3KWF - chains A and B; structure by X-ray diffraction, 2.40 A resolution.

# Chain A (and B)
Name: Dipeptidyl peptidase 4
Source organism: Homo sapiens
Notes: EC 3.4.14.5; chain B of this document is another copy of the same molecule, construct and numbering; everything in this record applies to it too
UniProtKB: P27487 (DPP4_HUMAN); numbering as in UniProt (aligned over 39-766)
Amino-acid sequence (728 residues; numbered 39 to 766; the number before each row is that of its first residue):
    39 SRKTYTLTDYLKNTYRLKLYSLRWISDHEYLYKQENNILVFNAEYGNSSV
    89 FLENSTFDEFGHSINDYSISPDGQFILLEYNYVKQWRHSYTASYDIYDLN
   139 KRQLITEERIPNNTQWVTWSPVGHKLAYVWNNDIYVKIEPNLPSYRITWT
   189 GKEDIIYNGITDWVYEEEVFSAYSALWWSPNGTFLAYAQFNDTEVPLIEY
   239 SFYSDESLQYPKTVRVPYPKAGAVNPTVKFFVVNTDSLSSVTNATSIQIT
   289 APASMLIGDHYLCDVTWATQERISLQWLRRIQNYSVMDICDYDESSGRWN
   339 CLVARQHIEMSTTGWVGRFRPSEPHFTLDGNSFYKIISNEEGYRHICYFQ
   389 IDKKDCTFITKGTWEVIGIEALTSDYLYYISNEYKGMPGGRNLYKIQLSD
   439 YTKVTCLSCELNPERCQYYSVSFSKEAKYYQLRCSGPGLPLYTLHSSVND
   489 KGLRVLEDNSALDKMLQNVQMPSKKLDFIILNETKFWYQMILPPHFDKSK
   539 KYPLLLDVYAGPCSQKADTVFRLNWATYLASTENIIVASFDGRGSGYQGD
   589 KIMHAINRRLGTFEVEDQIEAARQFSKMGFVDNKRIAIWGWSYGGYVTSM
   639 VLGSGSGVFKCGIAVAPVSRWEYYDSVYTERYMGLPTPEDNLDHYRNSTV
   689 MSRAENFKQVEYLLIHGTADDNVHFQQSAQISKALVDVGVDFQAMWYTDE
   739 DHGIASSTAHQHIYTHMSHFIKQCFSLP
Disulfides: Cys328-Cys339, Cys385-Cys394, Cys444-Cys447, Cys454-Cys472, Cys649-Cys762
Residues lining bound ligands:
  - B1Q ((4S)-1-[(2S,3S,11bS)-2-amino-9,10-dimethoxy-1,3,4,6,7,11b-hexahydro-2H-pyrido[2,1-a]isoquinolin-3-yl]-4-(fluoromethyl)pyrrolidin-2-one): Arg125, Glu205, Glu206, Val207, Ser209, Phe357, Tyr547, Ser630, Tyr631, Val656, Trp659, Tyr662, Tyr666, Asn710, Val711, His740
  - N-acetylglucosamine (NAG; 2-acetamido-2-deoxy-beta-D-glucopyranose), molecule 1: Glu67, Val78, Phe79, Asn80, Asn85, Ser86, Ser87
  - N-acetylglucosamine (NAG), molecule 2: Thr188, Ile194, Gln227, Asn229, Thr231, Glu232, Lys267
Curated features (UniProtKB/Swiss-Prot):
  - active site (Charge relay system): Ser630, Asp708, His740
  - glycosylation (N-linked (GlcNAc...) asparagine): Asn85, Asn92, Asn150, Asn219, Asn229, Asn281, Asn321, Asn520, Asn685

# Interface between chain A and chain B
Pairs across the interface - 107 pairs, chain A then chain B:
  Pro234(A) - Tyr248(B)
  Leu235(A) - Tyr248(B)
  Ile236(A) - Pro249(B)
  Glu237(A) - Ser239(B)
  Glu237(A) - Thr251(B)  hydrogen bond
  Ser239(A) - Glu237(B)
  Tyr241(A) - Phe713(B)
  Tyr241(A) - Gln714(B)
  Tyr241(A) - Ala717(B)  hydrophobic
  Tyr241(A) - Gln718(B)  hydrogen bond (backbone-side chain)
  Ser242(A) - Gln718(B)  hydrogen bond (backbone-side chain)
  Ser242(A) - Lys721(B)  hydrogen bond (backbone-side chain)
  Asp243(A) - Gln718(B)  hydrogen bond (backbone-side chain)
  Glu244(A) - Arg658(B)  salt bridge
  Glu244(A) - Tyr661(B)  hydrogen bond (backbone-side chain)
  Glu244(A) - Thr687(B)
  Glu244(A) - Met689(B)
  Glu244(A) - Gln718(B)
  Ser245(A) - Arg658(B)
  Leu246(A) - Tyr661(B)
  Leu246(A) - Gln714(B)
  Gln247(A) - Lys258(B)
  Gln247(A) - Ala259(B)
  Gln247(A) - Glu660(B)
  Gln247(A) - Tyr661(B)
  Gln247(A) - Gln714(B)  hydrogen bond (backbone-side chain)
  Tyr248(A) - Pro234(B)
  Tyr248(A) - Leu235(B)
  Tyr248(A) - Tyr256(B)  hydrogen bond (side chain-backbone)
  Tyr248(A) - Pro257(B)
  Tyr248(A) - Lys258(B)  hydrogen bond (side chain-backbone)
  Tyr248(A) - Ala261(B)
  Pro249(A) - Gln714(B)
  Thr251(A) - Glu237(B)  hydrogen bond
  Arg253(A) - Glu237(B)  salt bridge
  Arg253(A) - Arg253(B)
  Tyr256(A) - Tyr248(B)  hydrogen bond (backbone-side chain)
  Pro257(A) - Tyr248(B)
  Lys258(A) - Gln247(B)
  Lys258(A) - Tyr248(B)  hydrogen bond (backbone-side chain)
  Ala259(A) - Gln247(B)  hydrogen bond (backbone-side chain)
  Ala261(A) - Tyr248(B)
  Arg658(A) - Glu244(B)  hydrogen bond (side chain-backbone)
  Arg658(A) - Ser245(B)
  Glu660(A) - Gln247(B)  hydrogen bond (backbone-side chain)
  Tyr661(A) - Glu244(B)  hydrogen bond (side chain-backbone)
  Tyr661(A) - Leu246(B)
  Tyr661(A) - Gln247(B)
  Thr687(A) - Glu244(B)
  Met689(A) - Glu244(B)
  Phe713(A) - Tyr241(B)
  Phe713(A) - Trp734(B)
  Gln714(A) - Tyr241(B)
  Gln714(A) - Leu246(B)  hydrogen bond (side chain-backbone)
  Gln714(A) - Gln247(B)  hydrogen bond (side chain-backbone)
  Gln714(A) - Pro249(B)
  Ser716(A) - Trp734(B)
  Ala717(A) - Tyr241(B)  hydrophobic
  Ala717(A) - Trp734(B)
  Ala717(A) - Thr736(B)  hydrogen bond (backbone-side chain)
  Gln718(A) - Tyr241(B)  hydrogen bond (side chain-backbone)
  Gln718(A) - Ser242(B)  hydrogen bond (side chain-backbone)
  Gln718(A) - Asp243(B)  hydrogen bond (side chain-backbone)
  Gln718(A) - Glu244(B)
  Ser720(A) - Trp734(B)  hydrogen bond
  Ser720(A) - Thr736(B)  hydrogen bond
  Lys721(A) - Ser242(B)  hydrogen bond (side chain-backbone)
  Lys721(A) - Asp737(B)
  Val724(A) - Tyr735(B)  hydrophobic
  Val724(A) - Thr746(B)
  Val724(A) - Ala747(B)
  Val724(A) - His750(B)
  Asp725(A) - Thr746(B)
  Val728(A) - His750(B)
  Asp729(A) - His750(B)
  Asp729(A) - His754(B)  salt bridge
  Asp729(A) - His757(B)  salt bridge
  Phe730(A) - Met733(B)
  Phe730(A) - His750(B)
  Phe730(A) - His754(B)
  Ala732(A) - Ala732(B)
  Ala732(A) - Met733(B)  hydrophobic
  Met733(A) - Phe730(B)
  Met733(A) - Ala732(B)  hydrophobic
  Trp734(A) - Phe713(B)
  Trp734(A) - Ser716(B)
  Trp734(A) - Ala717(B)
  Trp734(A) - Ser720(B)  hydrogen bond
  Trp734(A) - Ala732(B)  hydrophobic
  Trp734(A) - Met733(B)
  Trp734(A) - Trp734(B)
  Tyr735(A) - Val724(B)  hydrophobic
  Thr736(A) - Ala717(B)  hydrogen bond (side chain-backbone)
  Thr736(A) - Ser720(B)
  Thr736(A) - Lys721(B)
  Asp737(A) - Lys721(B)
  Thr746(A) - Val724(B)
  Thr746(A) - Asp725(B)  hydrogen bond
  Ala747(A) - Val724(B)  hydrophobic
  His750(A) - Val724(B)
  His750(A) - Val728(B)
  His750(A) - Asp729(B)  salt bridge
  His750(A) - Phe730(B)
  His754(A) - Asp729(B)  salt bridge
  His754(A) - Phe730(B)
  His754(A) - Gln731(B)
  His757(A) - Asp729(B)  salt bridge
Interface residues without a listed pair, chain A (52 interface residues in all): Tyr238, Leu702, Gln731
Interface residues without a listed pair, chain B (52 interface residues in all): Ile236, Tyr238, Leu702

# Overview
Chain A and chain B each contribute 52 residues to their interface, with 28 hydrogen bonds and 7 salt bridges.
Polar pairs include Glu244(A)-Arg658(B), Arg253(A)-Glu237(B) and Asp729(A)-His754(B). Bound to chain A:
N-acetylglucosamine and compound B1Q. From UniProt: 3 active-site residues on chain A.
Chain A and chain B are both Dipeptidyl peptidase 4 (Homo sapiens); the structure, human DPP-IV with
carmegliptin
(S)-1-((2S,3S,11bS)-2-Amino-9,10-dimethoxy-1,3,4,6,7,11b-hexahydro-2H-pyrido[2,1-a]isoquinolin-3-yl)-4-fluoromethyl-pyrrolidin-2-one,
was determined by X-ray diffraction (same publication as 3OC0).
